PDB entry 7Q5B | electron microscopy, 3.98 A resolution | chains A and u of the 13 polymer chains in the assembly

[Chain A]
Name: Transposon Ty3-G Gag-Pol polyprotein
From: Saccharomyces cerevisiae S288C
Reference sequence: Q99315 (YG31B_YEAST); residues -1010 to 536 here correspond to UniProt positions 1-1547 (UniProt number = residue number + 1011)
Chain sequence (1547 residues; row label = number of the first residue in the row; numbers below 1 keep their minus sign (Met-1010 is residue -1010)):
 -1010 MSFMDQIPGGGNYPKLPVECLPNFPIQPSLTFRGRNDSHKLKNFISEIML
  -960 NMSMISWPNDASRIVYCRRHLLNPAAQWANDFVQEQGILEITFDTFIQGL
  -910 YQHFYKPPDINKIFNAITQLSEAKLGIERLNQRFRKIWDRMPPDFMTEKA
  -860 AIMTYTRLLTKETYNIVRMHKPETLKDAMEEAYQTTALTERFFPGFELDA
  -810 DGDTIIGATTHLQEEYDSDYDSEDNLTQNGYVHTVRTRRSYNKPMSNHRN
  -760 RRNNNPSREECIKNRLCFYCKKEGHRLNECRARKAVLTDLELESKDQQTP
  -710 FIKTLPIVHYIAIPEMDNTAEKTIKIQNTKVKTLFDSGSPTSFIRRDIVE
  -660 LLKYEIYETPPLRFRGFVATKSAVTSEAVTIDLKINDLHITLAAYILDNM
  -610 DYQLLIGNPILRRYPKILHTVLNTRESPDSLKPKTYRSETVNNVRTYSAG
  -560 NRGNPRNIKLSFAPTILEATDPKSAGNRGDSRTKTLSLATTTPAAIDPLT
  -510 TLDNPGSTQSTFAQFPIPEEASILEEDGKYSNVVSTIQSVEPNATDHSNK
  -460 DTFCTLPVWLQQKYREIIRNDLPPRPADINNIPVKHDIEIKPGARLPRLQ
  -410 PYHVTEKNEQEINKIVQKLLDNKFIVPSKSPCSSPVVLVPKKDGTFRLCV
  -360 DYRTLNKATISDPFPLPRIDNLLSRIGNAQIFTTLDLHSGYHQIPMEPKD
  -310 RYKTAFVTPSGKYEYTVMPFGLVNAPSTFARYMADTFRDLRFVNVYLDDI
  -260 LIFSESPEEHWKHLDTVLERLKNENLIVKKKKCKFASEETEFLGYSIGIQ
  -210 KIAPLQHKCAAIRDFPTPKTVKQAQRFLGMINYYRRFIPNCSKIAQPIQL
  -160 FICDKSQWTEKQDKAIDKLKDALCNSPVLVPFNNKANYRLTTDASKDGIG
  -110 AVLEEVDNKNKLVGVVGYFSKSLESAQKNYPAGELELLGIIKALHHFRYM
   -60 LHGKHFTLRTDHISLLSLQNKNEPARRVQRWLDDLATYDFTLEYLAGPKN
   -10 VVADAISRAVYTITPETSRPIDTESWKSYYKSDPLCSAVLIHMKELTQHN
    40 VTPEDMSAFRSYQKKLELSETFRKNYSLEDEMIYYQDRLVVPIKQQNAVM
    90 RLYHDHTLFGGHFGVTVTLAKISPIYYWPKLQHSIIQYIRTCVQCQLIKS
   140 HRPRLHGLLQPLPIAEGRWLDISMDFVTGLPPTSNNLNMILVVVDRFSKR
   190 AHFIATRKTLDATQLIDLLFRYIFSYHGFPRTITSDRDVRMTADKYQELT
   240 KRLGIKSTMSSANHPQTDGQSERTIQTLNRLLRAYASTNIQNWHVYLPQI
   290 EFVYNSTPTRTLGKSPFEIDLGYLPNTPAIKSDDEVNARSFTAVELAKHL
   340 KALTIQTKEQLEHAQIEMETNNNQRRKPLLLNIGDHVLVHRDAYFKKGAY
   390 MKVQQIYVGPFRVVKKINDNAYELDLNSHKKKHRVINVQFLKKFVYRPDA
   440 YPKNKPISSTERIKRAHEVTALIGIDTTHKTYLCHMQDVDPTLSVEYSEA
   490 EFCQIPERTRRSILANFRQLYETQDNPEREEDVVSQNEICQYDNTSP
Disordered / not traced: -1010 to 16, 198-200, 438-536
UniProt features mapped onto this chain:
  - zinc finger: Arg-746 to Ala-729 (CCHC-type)
  - region: His95 to Cys134 (Integrase-type zinc finger-like)
  - active site: Asp-675 (For protease activity)
  - binding site (Mg(2+)): Asp-325, Asp-263, Asp-262, Asp-118, Glu-75, Asp-50, Asp164, Asp225
  - site (Cleavage): Gly-804, Ala-803, His-778, Thr-777, His-702, Tyr-701, Asn-569, Asn-568, Ser-476, Thr-475, Tyr0, Thr1, Ser26, Ala27
  - modified residue: Ser-1009 (N-acetylserine)

[Chain u]
Molecule: 19-nt DNA strand
Sequence (19 nucleotides; numbered 1 to 19; the number before each row is that of its first residue):
     1 GGTGTTGTATTACGGGCTC

[Interface between chain A and chain u]
Residue-residue contacts (21):
  Glu59(A) with DC17(u), phosphate contact; DT18(u), phosphate contact
  Thr60(A) with DC17(u), phosphate contact
  Phe61(A) with DC17(u), hydrogen bond to the phosphate
  Phe102(A) with DG7(u), phosphate contact; DT8(u), phosphate contact
  Gly103(A) with DT8(u), hydrogen bond to the phosphate; DA9(u), phosphate contact
  Val104(A) with DA9(u), hydrogen bond to the phosphate
  Thr105(A) with DT8(u), base contact; DA9(u), base contact
  Val106(A) with DT8(u), phosphate contact
  Gln121(A) with DT10(u), hydrogen bond to the base; DT11(u), hydrogen bond to the base
  Ile125(A) with DA9(u), sugar contact
  Lys138(A) with DT8(u), salt bridge to the phosphate
  His140(A) with DT8(u), phosphate contact; DA9(u), hydrogen bond to the sugar
  Arg141(A) with DG7(u), base contact; DT8(u), base contact
  Lys366(A) with DT10(u), phosphate contact
Also at the interface, not in a pair above, chain A (16 interface residues in all): His101, Ile128
Also at the interface, not in a pair above, chain u (8 interface residues in all): DG16

[In short]
16 residues of chain A face 8 of chain u across their interface, with 6 hydrogen bonds and 1 salt bridge.
Among the polar pairs are Gln121(A)-DT10(u), Gln121(A)-DT11(u) and His140(A)-DA9(u). Curated annotation
(UniProt) lists active-site residue Asp-675(A) and 8 Mg2+-binding residues on chain A.
Here chain A is Transposon Ty3-G Gag-Pol polyprotein (Saccharomyces cerevisiae S288C) and chain u is a 19-nt
DNA strand. Entry 7Q5B (Cryo-EM structure of Ty3 retrotransposon targeting a TFIIIB-bound tRNA gene) was
determined by electron microscopy.
